PDB entry 8XRI | X-ray diffraction, 2.92 A resolution | chains B and G of the 6 polymer chains in the assembly

[Chain B]
Molecule: DNA topoisomerase 2
Organism: African swine fever virus BA71V
Notes: EC 5.6.2.2
UniProt: Q00942 (TOP2_ASFB7); residues 409-1192 here = UniProt positions 409-1192
Sequence (784 residues; each row starts with the number of its first residue):
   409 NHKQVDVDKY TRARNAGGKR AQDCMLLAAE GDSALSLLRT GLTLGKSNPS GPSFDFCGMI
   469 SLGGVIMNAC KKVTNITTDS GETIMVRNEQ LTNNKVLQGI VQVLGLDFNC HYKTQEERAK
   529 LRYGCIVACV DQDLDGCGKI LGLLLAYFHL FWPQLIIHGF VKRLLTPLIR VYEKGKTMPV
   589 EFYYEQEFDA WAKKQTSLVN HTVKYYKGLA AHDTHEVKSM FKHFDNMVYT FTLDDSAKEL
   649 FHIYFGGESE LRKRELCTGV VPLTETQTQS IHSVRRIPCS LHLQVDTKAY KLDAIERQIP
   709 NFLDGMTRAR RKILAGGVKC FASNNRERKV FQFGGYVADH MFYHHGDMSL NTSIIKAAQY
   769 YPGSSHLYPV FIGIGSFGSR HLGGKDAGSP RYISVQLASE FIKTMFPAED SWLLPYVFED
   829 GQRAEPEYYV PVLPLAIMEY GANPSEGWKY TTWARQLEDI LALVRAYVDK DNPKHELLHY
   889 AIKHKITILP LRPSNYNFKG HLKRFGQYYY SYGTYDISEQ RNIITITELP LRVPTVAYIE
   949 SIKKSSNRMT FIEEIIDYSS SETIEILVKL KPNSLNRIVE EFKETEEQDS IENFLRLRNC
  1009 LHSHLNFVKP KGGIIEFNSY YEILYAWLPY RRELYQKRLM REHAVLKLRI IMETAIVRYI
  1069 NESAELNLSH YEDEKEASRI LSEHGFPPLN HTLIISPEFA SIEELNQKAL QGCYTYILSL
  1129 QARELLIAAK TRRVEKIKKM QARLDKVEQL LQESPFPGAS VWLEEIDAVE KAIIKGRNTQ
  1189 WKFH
Not modelled in the structure: 409-412, 458, 485-491
Metal / ion sites: Mg2+ site 1: Glu438, Asp539, Asp541 (shared with 2 residues of chain E); Mg2+ site 2: Glu593, Glu827
UniProt features mapped onto this chain:
  - active site: Tyr800 (O-(5'-phospho-DNA)-tyrosine intermediate)
  - binding site (Mg(2+)): Glu438, Asp539, Asp541
  - site: Arg799 (Transition state stabilizer)

[Chain G]
Molecule: 28-nt DNA strand
Organism: African swine fever virus BA71V
Sequence (28 nucleotides; numbered 1 to 28; the number before each row is that of its first residue):
     1 GAGCAGCCGA GCTGCAGCTC GGCTGCTC
Not modelled in the structure: 21-28

[How chain B and chain G interact]
Residue-residue contacts (7; chain B residue first):
  Lys727(B) - DG11(G)  sugar contact
  Ser731(B) - DG11(G)  sugar contact
  Tyr744(B) - DC12(G)  hydrogen bond to the phosphate
  His748(B) - DC12(G)  phosphate contact
  Trp820(B) - DA10(G)  hydrogen bond to the phosphate
  Arg1140(B) - DC7(G)  phosphate contact
  Lys1144(B) - DC8(G)  salt bridge to the phosphate

[In short]
7 residues of chain B face 5 of chain G across their interface; the contacts include 2 hydrogen bonds and 1
salt bridge. Polar pairs include Tyr744(B)-DC12(G), Trp820(B)-DA10(G) and Lys1144(B)-DC8(G). From UniProt:
active-site residue Tyr800(B) and 3 Mg2+-binding residues on chain B.
Chain B is DNA topoisomerase 2 and chain G is a 28-nt DNA strand, both from African swine fever virus BA71V;
the structure, The crystal structure of AsfvTopII in complex with both G-DNA and T-DNA, was determined by
X-ray diffraction.
